8DPT - chains B and C of the 6 polymer chains in the assembly; structure by electron microscopy, 4.00 A resolution.

# Chain B
Molecule: Interleukin-11
From: Homo sapiens
Reference sequence: P20809 (IL11_HUMAN); residues 11-178 here correspond to UniProt positions 32-199 (UniProt number = residue number + 21)
Sequence (169 residues; row label = number of the first residue in the row):
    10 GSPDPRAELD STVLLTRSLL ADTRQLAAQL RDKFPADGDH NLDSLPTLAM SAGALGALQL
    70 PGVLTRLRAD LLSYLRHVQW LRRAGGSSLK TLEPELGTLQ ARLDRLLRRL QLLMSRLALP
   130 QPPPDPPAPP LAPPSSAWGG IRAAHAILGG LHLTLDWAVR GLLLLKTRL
Unresolved in the structure: 10-13
Differences from the reference sequence: expression tag (10)
UniProt features mapped onto this chain:
  - region: H161 to R169 (Important for interaction with IL11RA and for the stimulation of cell proliferation)
  - site: W147 (Important for interaction with IL6ST and for the stimulation of cell proliferation)
Reported in the primary citation:
  - mutagenesis - W147A (610 +/- 120 pM): decreased signaling
  - mutagenesis - A58P/M59A/S60I/A61D/G62Y/W147A (38 +/- 9 nM), W147A (10 +/- 8 nM): unchanged binding to Interleukin-11 receptor subunit alpha (chain C)
  - mutagenesis - W147A (130 +/- 14 nM): unchanged binding to gp130D2-D3

# Chain C
Molecule: Interleukin-11 receptor subunit alpha
From: Homo sapiens
Reference sequence: Q14626 (I11RA_HUMAN); residues 1-297 here correspond to UniProt positions 23-319 (UniProt number = residue number + 22)
Sequence (298 residues; row label = number of the first residue in the row; numbering starts at 0):
     0 GSSPCPQAWG PPGVQYGQPG RSVKLCCPGV TAGDPVSWFR DGEPKLLQGP DSGLGHELVL
    60 AQADSTDEGT YICQTLDGAL GGTVTLQLGY PPARPVVSCQ AADYENFSCT WSPSQISGLP
   120 TRYLTSYRKK TVLGADSQRR SPSTGPWPCP QDPLGAARCV VHGAEFWSQY RINVTEVNPL
   180 GASTRLLDVS LQSILRPDPP QGLRVESVPG YPRRLRASWT YPASWPSQPH FLLKFRLQYR
   240 PAQHPAWSTV EPAGLEEVIT DAVAGLPHAV RVSARDFLDA GTWSTWSPEA WGTPSTGT
Unresolved in the structure: 0-2, 297
Differences from the reference sequence: expression tag (0); engineered mutation S226 (Cys248 in Q14626)
Cystine bridges: C4-C25, C26-C72, C98-C108, C148-C158
Covalently attached groups: N-acetylglucosamine (NAG) linked to N172
UniProt features mapped onto this chain:
  - motif: W282 to S286 (WSXWS motif)
  - glycosylation (N-linked (GlcNAc...) asparagine): N105, N172

# How chain B and chain C interact
Contacting residue pairs (42; chain B residue first):
  R26(B) - F276(C)
  R26(B) - L277(C)
  L29(B) - L277(C)
  R33(B) - R274(C)
  R33(B) - D278(C)  hydrogen bond (side chain-backbone)
  D48(B) - K129(C)  salt bridge
  N50(B) - T130(C)
  N50(B) - V131(C)
  L51(B) - V131(C)
  D52(B) - V131(C)
  D52(B) - L132(C)
  T56(B) - V131(C)
  L57(B) - E164(C)
  L57(B) - W166(C)  hydrophobic
  A58(B) - E164(C)
  M59(B) - E164(C)  hydrogen bond (backbone-side chain)
  M59(B) - F165(C)
  M59(B) - W166(C)
  S60(B) - A163(C)
  S60(B) - E164(C)  hydrogen bond (backbone-side chain)
  S60(B) - F165(C)
  A61(B) - Y103(C)
  A61(B) - F165(C)  hydrophobic
  A61(B) - W166(C)  hydrophobic
  L64(B) - W166(C)  hydrophobic
  H161(B) - Q191(C)
  L162(B) - W166(C)
  D165(B) - F165(C)
  D165(B) - W166(C)  hydrogen bond
  D165(B) - L277(C)
  W166(B) - W166(C)
  V168(B) - F276(C)  hydrophobic
  V168(B) - L277(C)  hydrophobic
  R169(B) - F165(C)
  R169(B) - W166(C)
  R169(B) - H229(C)
  R169(B) - F230(C)
  R169(B) - D275(C)  salt bridge
  L172(B) - P228(C)
  L172(B) - H229(C)
  L172(B) - F276(C)  hydrophobic
  L173(B) - H229(C)
Also at the interface, not in a pair above, chain B (24 interface residues in all): L54, G62
Also at the interface, not in a pair above, chain C (21 interface residues in all): R138, R170, L231

# Summary
24 residues of chain B face 21 of chain C across their interface; the contacts include 4 hydrogen bonds and 2
salt bridges. Polar pairs include D48(B)-K129(C), R169(B)-D275(C) and R33(B)-D278(C). From the paper: W147A of
chain B reduces signaling; A58P/M59A/S60I/A61D/G62Y/W147A and W147A of chain B leave binding to Interleukin-11
receptor subunit alpha (chain C) unchanged.
Here chain B is Interleukin-11 and chain C is Interleukin-11 receptor subunit alpha, both from Homo sapiens.
Entry 8DPT (The structure of the IL-11 signalling complex, with full-length extracellular gp130) was
determined by electron microscopy, deposited together with 8DPS, 8DPU, 8DPV and 8DPW.
